PDB entry 5ECE | X-ray diffraction, 2.20 A resolution | chain A

== Chain A ==
Molecule: Tankyrase-1
From: Homo sapiens
Notes: EC 2.4.2.30
UniProtKB: O95271 (TNKS1_HUMAN); residues 1105-1316 here = UniProt positions 1105-1316
Amino-acid sequence (213 residues; row label = number of the first residue in the row):
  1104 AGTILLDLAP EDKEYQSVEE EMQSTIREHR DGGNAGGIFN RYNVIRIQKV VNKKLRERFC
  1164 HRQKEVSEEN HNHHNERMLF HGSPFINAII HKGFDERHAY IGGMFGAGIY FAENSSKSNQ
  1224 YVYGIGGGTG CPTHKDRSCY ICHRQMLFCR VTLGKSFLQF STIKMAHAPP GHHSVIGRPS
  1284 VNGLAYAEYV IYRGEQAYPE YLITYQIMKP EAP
Disordered / not traced: 1204-1208
Differences from the reference sequence: expression tag (1104); conflict Ile1266 (Met in O95271)
Ion coordination: Zn2+: Cys1234, His1237, Cys1242, Cys1245
Residues lining bound ligands: 5N2 (2-[4-[3-[(4-oxidanylidene-3H-phthalazin-1-yl)methyl]phenyl]carbonylpiperazin-1-yl]pyridine-3-carbonitrile): Phe1183, His1184, Gly1185, Phe1188, Ile1192, Gly1196, Phe1197, Asp1198, His1201, Ala1202, Tyr1203, Gly1211, Ile1212, Tyr1213, Phe1214, Ala1215, Lys1220, Ser1221, Tyr1224, Glu1291

== Summary ==
Ligands of chain A: compound 5N2. Cys1234, His1237, Cys1242 and Cys1245 form the Zn2+ site.
Chain A is Tankyrase-1 (Homo sapiens); the structure, Tankyrase 1 with Phthalazinone 1, was determined by
X-ray diffraction (same publication as 5EBT).
